7DUK - chains A and D of the 23 polymer chains in the assembly; structure by X-ray diffraction, 3.60 A resolution.

[Chain A]
Molecule: 30S Ribosomal RNA rRNA
Organism: Thermus thermophilus HB8
Sequence (1522 nucleotides; row label = number of the first residue in the row; note: 42 numbers in that range are skipped by the numbering (no residue carries them; nothing is unmodelled there); a row labelled like 190A-190L holds insertion residues (190A, then the next letters in order); numbering starts at 0):
     0 UUUGUUGGAG AGUCUGAUCC UGGCUCAGGG UGAACGCUGG CGGCGUGCCU AAGACAUGCA
    60 AGUCGUGCGG G
    73 CCGCGGGGUU UU
    88 ACUCCG
    95 UGGUC
   101 AGCGGCGGAC GGGUGAGUAA CGCGUGGGU
  129A G
   130 ACCUACCCGG AAGAGGGGGA CAACCCGGGG AAACUCGGGC UAAUCCCCCA UGUGGACCCG
   190 C
190A-190L CCCUUGGGGUGU
   191 GUCCAAAGGG CUUU
   216 GCCCGCUUCC GGAUGGGCCC GCGUCCCAUC AGCUAGUUGG UGGGGUAAUG GCCCACCAAG
   276 GCGACGACGG GUAGCCGGUC UGAGAGGAUG GCCGGCCACA GGGGCACUGA GACACGGGCC
   336 CCACUCCUAC GGGAGGCAGC AGUUAGGAAU CUUCCGCAAU GGGCGCAAGC CUGACGGAGC
   396 GACGCCGCUU GGAGGAAGAA GCCCUUCGGG GUGUAAACUC CUGAA
   442 CCCGGGACGA AACCCCCGAC GA
   474 GGGGACUGAC GGUACCGGG
   494 GUAAUAGCGC CGGCCAACUC CGUGCCAGCA GCCGCGGUAA UACGGAGGGC GCGAGCGUUA
   554 CCCGGAUUCA CUGGGCGUAA AGGGCGUGUA GGCGGCCUGG GGCGUCCCAU GUGAAAGACC
   614 ACGGCUCAAC CGUGGGGGAG CGUGGGAUAC GCUCAGGCUA GACGGUGGGA GAGGGUGGUG
   674 GAAUUCCCGG AGUAGCGGUG AAAUGCGCAG AUACCGGGAG GAACGCCGAU GGCGAAGGCA
   734 GCCACCUGGU CCACCCGUGA CGCUGAGGCG CGAAAGCGUG GGGAGCAAAC CGGAUUAGAU
   794 ACCCGGGUAG UCCACGCCCU AAACGAUGCG CGCUAGGUCU CUGGGUCU
   848 CCUGGGGGCC GAAGCUAACG CGUUAAGCGC GCCGCCUGGG GAGUACGGCC GCAAGGCUGA
   908 AACUCAAAGG AAUUGACGGG GGCCCGCACA AGCGGUGGAG CAUGUGGUUU AAUUCGAAGX
   968 AACGCGAAGA ACCUUACCAG GCCUUGACAU GCUAGG
 1003A G
  1004 AACCCGGGUG AAAGCCUGGG GUGCCCC
1030A-1030D GCGA
  1031 GGGGAGCCCU AGCACAGGUG CUGCAUGGCC GUCGUCAGCU CGUGCCGUGA GGUGUUGGGU
  1091 UAAGUCCCGC AACGAGCGCA ACCCCCGCCG UUAGUUGCCA GCGGUUCGGC CGGGCACUCU
  1151 AACGGGACUG CCCGCGAAA
  1171 GCGGGAGGAA GGAGGGGACG ACGUCUGGUC AGCAUGGCCC UUACGGCCUG GGCGACACAC
  1231 GUGCUACAAU GCCCACUACA AAGCGAUGCC ACCCGGCAAC GGGGAGCUAA UCGCAAAAAG
  1291 GUGGGCCCAG UUCGGAUUGG GGUCUGCAAC CCGACCCCAU GAAGCCGGAA UCGCUAGUAA
  1351 UCGCGGAUCA G
 1361A C
  1362 CAUGCCGCGG UGAAUACGUU CCCGGGCCUU GUACACACXG CCXGUXACGC CAUGGGAGCG
  1422 GGCUCUACCC GAAGUCGCCG GG
  1446 AGCCUACGGG
  1459 CAGGCGCCGA GGGUAGGGCC CGUGACUGGG GCGAAGUCGU AACAAGGUAG CUGUACCGGA
  1519 AGGUGCGGCU GGAUCCACUC CUUUCU
Unresolved in the structure: 0-4, 1534-1538
Modified / non-standard residues: PSU (pseudouridine-5'-monophosphate) at position 516, 7MG (7N-methyl-8-hydroguanosine-5'-monophosphate) at position 527, M2G (N2-dimethylguanosine-5'-monophosphate) at position 966, 5MC (5-methylcytidine-5'-monophosphate) at position 967, 2MG (2N-methylguanosine-5'-monophosphate) at position 1207, 5MC (5-methylcytidine-5'-monophosphate) at position 1400, 4OC (4n,o2'-methylcytidine-5'-monophosphate) at position 1402, 5MC (5-methylcytidine-5'-monophosphate) at position 1404, 5MC (5-methylcytidine-5'-monophosphate) at position 1407, UR3 (3-methyluridine-5'-monophoshate) at position 1498, MA6 (6N-dimethyladenosine-5'-monophoshate) at position 1518, MA6 (6N-dimethyladenosine-5'-monophoshate) at position 1519, PSU (pseudouridine-5'-monophosphate) at position 1540, PSU (pseudouridine-5'-monophosphate) at position 1541
Metal / ion sites: Mg2+ site 1 near G21 (its only coordinating residue here); Mg2+ site 2 near G28 (its only coordinating residue here); Mg2+ site 3 near G46 (its only coordinating residue here); Mg2+ site 4: A59, C386, U387; Mg2+ site 5: G61, G105; Mg2+ site 6 near G70 (its only coordinating residue here); Mg2+ site 7: G107, G326; Mg2+ site 8: A109, G331; Mg2+ site 9 near G111 (its only coordinating residue here); Mg2+ site 10 near G117 (its only coordinating residue here); Mg2+ site 11: C121, G124, U125; Mg2+ site 12: A151, G168; 89 more Mg2+ sites not listed
Residues lining bound ligands: Sisomicin (SIS; (1S,2S,3R,4S,6R)-4,6-diamino-3-{[(2S,3R)-3-amino-6-(aminomethyl)-3,4-dihydro-2H-pyran-2-yl]oxy}-2-hydroxycyclohexyl 3-deoxy-4-C-methyl-3-(methylamino)-beta-L-arabinopyranoside): 5MC_1404, G1405, U1406, 5MC_1407, A1408, C1409, G1491, A1492, A1493, G1494, U1495

[Chain D]
Protein: 30S ribosomal protein S4
Organism: Thermus thermophilus HB8
UniProt: P80373 (RS4_THET8); residues 1-209 here = UniProt positions 1-209
Amino-acid sequence (209 residues; numbered 1 to 209; the number before each row is that of its first residue):
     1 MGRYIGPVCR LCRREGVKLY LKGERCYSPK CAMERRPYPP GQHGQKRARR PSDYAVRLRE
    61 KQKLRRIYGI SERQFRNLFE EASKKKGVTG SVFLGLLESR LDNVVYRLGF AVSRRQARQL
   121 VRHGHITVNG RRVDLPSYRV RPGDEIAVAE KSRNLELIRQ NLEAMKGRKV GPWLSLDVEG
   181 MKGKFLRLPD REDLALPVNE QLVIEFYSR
Unresolved in the structure: 1
Metal / ion sites: Zn2+: Cys9, Cys12, Cys26, Cys31; Mg2+ near Thr89 (its only coordinating residue here)
Swiss-Prot annotation at these positions:
  - binding site (Zn(2+)): Cys9, Cys12, Cys26, Cys31

[Chain A / chain D interface]
Residue-residue contacts (116; chain A residue first):
  A8(A) - Glu205(D)  hydrogen bond to the base
  A8(A) - Ser208(D)  base contact
  A8(A) - Arg209(D)  base contact
  A26(A) - Arg209(D)  hydrogen bond to the sugar
  G28(A) - Arg76(D)  salt bridge to the phosphate
  C400(A) - Arg73(D)  salt bridge to the phosphate
  C401(A) - Arg73(D)  salt bridge to the phosphate
  C401(A) - Asn77(D)  hydrogen bond to the phosphate
  G402(A) - Gln74(D)  hydrogen bond to the phosphate
  G402(A) - Leu135(D)  sugar contact
  G402(A) - Ser137(D)  hydrogen bond to the phosphate
  C403(A) - Arg3(D)  salt bridge to the phosphate
  C403(A) - Gln74(D)  hydrogen bond to the phosphate
  C403(A) - Arg122(D)  hydrogen bond to the sugar
  C403(A) - Pro136(D)  phosphate contact
  C403(A) - Ser137(D)  hydrogen bond to the phosphate
  U404(A) - Gly2(D)  hydrogen bond to the base
  U404(A) - Arg118(D)  salt bridge to the phosphate
  U404(A) - Arg122(D)  phosphate contact
  U405(A) - Gly2(D)  base contact
  U405(A) - Ile5(D)  phosphate contact
  G406(A) - Ile5(D)  sugar contact
  G406(A) - Gln119(D)  hydrogen bond to the sugar
  G407(A) - Ser113(D)  phosphate contact
  G407(A) - Arg115(D)  salt bridge to the phosphate
  G407(A) - Gln116(D)  hydrogen bond to the sugar
  G407(A) - Gln119(D)  sugar contact
  A408(A) - Leu21(D)  phosphate contact
  A408(A) - Lys22(D)  phosphate contact
  A408(A) - Ser113(D)  hydrogen bond to the phosphate
  A408(A) - Arg115(D)  phosphate contact
  A408(A) - Gln116(D)  hydrogen bond to the sugar
  G409(A) - Lys22(D)  salt bridge to the phosphate
  G409(A) - Glu24(D)  phosphate contact
  G409(A) - Arg25(D)  phosphate contact
  G410(A) - Lys22(D)  hydrogen bond to the base
  G410(A) - Arg25(D)  salt bridge to the phosphate
  G410(A) - Lys30(D)  salt bridge to the phosphate
  A411(A) - Arg25(D)  salt bridge to the phosphate
  A411(A) - Lys30(D)  phosphate contact
  A412(A) - Arg35(D)  base contact
  G413(A) - Arg36(D)  hydrogen bond to the base
  G425(A) - Gln45(D)  hydrogen bond to the phosphate
  G426(A) - Arg36(D)  salt bridge to the phosphate
  G426(A) - Tyr38(D)  hydrogen bond to the phosphate
  G426(A) - Gly41(D)  phosphate contact
  G426(A) - Gln42(D)  hydrogen bond to the sugar
  G426(A) - Gln45(D)  phosphate contact
  U427(A) - Arg13(D)  salt bridge to the phosphate
  U427(A) - Arg36(D)  salt bridge to the phosphate
  U427(A) - Pro40(D)  phosphate contact
  U427(A) - Gly41(D)  hydrogen bond to the phosphate
  G428(A) - Pro7(D)  phosphate contact
  G428(A) - Arg10(D)  salt bridge to the phosphate
  G428(A) - Arg36(D)  sugar contact
  U429(A) - Cys9(D)  sugar contact
  U429(A) - Lys22(D)  hydrogen bond to the sugar
  U429(A) - Arg25(D)  hydrogen bond to the sugar
  U429(A) - Ala32(D)  phosphate contact
  U429(A) - Arg36(D)  salt bridge to the phosphate
  A430(A) - Gly6(D)  phosphate contact
  A430(A) - Pro7(D)  phosphate contact
  A430(A) - Val8(D)  hydrogen bond to the phosphate
  A430(A) - Cys9(D)  hydrogen bond to the phosphate
  A430(A) - Arg10(D)  hydrogen bond to the phosphate
  A430(A) - Lys22(D)  phosphate contact
  C436(A) - Leu155(D)  sugar contact
  C436(A) - Glu156(D)  sugar contact
  U437(A) - His123(D)  hydrogen bond to the sugar
  U437(A) - His125(D)  hydrogen bond to the sugar
  U437(A) - Leu155(D)  sugar contact
  G438(A) - His123(D)  sugar contact
  G438(A) - His125(D)  phosphate contact
  A439(A) - His123(D)  phosphate contact
  C489(A) - Arg132(D)  salt bridge to the phosphate
  G490(A) - Arg132(D)  salt bridge to the phosphate
  A496(A) - Gln119(D)  base contact
  C508(A) - Arg209(D)  salt bridge to the phosphate
  A509(A) - Ser52(D)  hydrogen bond to the phosphate
  A509(A) - Tyr54(D)  phosphate contact
  A509(A) - Ala55(D)  sugar contact
  C511(A) - His43(D)  hydrogen bond to the base
  C511(A) - Lys46(D)  phosphate contact
  U512(A) - Gln42(D)  hydrogen bond to the sugar
  U512(A) - His43(D)  sugar contact
  U512(A) - Lys46(D)  salt bridge to the phosphate
  G540(A) - Gln42(D)  base contact
  G541(A) - Gly41(D)  sugar contact
  G541(A) - Gln42(D)  hydrogen bond to the sugar
  G542(A) - Arg10(D)  salt bridge to the phosphate
  G542(A) - Arg14(D)  hydrogen bond to the phosphate
  G542(A) - Gly41(D)  sugar contact
  C543(A) - Arg10(D)  salt bridge to the phosphate
  C543(A) - Arg14(D)  salt bridge to the phosphate
  C543(A) - Arg59(D)  phosphate contact
  G544(A) - Leu58(D)  phosphate contact
  G544(A) - Arg59(D)  salt bridge to the phosphate
  G544(A) - Gln62(D)  hydrogen bond to the phosphate
  G544(A) - Arg66(D)  salt bridge to the phosphate
  C545(A) - Lys61(D)  salt bridge to the phosphate
  C545(A) - Gln62(D)  hydrogen bond to the phosphate
  C545(A) - Glu72(D)  phosphate contact
  G546(A) - Tyr4(D)  base contact
  G546(A) - Arg65(D)  salt bridge to the phosphate
  G546(A) - Ser71(D)  phosphate contact
  G546(A) - Glu72(D)  hydrogen bond to the phosphate
  G546(A) - Arg73(D)  hydrogen bond to the phosphate
  A547(A) - Gly2(D)  hydrogen bond to the phosphate
  G616(A) - Arg141(D)  salt bridge to the phosphate
  U619(A) - Arg132(D)  base contact
  U619(A) - Val133(D)  base contact
  U619(A) - Asp134(D)  hydrogen bond to the base
  U619(A) - Leu135(D)  base contact
  C620(A) - Leu135(D)  base contact
  C620(A) - Ser137(D)  hydrogen bond to the base
  C620(A) - Tyr138(D)  sugar contact
Also at the interface, not in a pair above, chain A (48 interface residues in all): C419, C612, C613
Also at the interface, not in a pair above, chain D (65 interface residues in all): Lys84, Arg139, Leu157

[Overview]
The interface between chain A and chain D involves 48 residues on one side and 65 on the other, with 38
hydrogen bonds and 27 salt bridges. Polar pairs include A8(A)-Glu205(D), U404(A)-Gly2(D) and G410(A)-Lys22(D).
Ligands of chain A: Sisomicin.
Chain A is 30S Ribosomal RNA rRNA and chain D is 30S ribosomal protein S4, both from Thermus thermophilus HB8;
the structure, Crystal structure of the Thermus thermophilus (HB8) 30S ribosomal subunit with mRNA and cognate
transfer RNA ..., was determined by X-ray diffraction.
